Entry 9CAA (electron microscopy, 4.04 A resolution (low resolution: residue-level contacts below are approximate; hydrogen-bond / salt-bridge calls are withheld)); this record covers chains U and Y of the 20 polymer chains in the assembly.

# Chain U
Molecule: Histone H3.2
Organism: Xenopus laevis
UniProtKB: P84233 (H32_XENLA); residues 1-135 here correspond to UniProt positions 2-136 (UniProt number = residue number + 1)
Amino-acid sequence (135 residues; numbered 1 to 135; the number before each row is that of its first residue):
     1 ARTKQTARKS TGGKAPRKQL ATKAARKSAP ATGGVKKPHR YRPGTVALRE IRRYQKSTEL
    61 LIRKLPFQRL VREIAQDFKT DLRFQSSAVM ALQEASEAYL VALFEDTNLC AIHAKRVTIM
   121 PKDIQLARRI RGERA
Disordered / not traced: 1-36, 135
Differences from the reference sequence: variant Ala102 (Gly103 in P84233)
Curated features (UniProtKB/Swiss-Prot):
  - modified residue: Arg2 (Asymmetric dimethylarginine), Thr3 (Phosphothreonine), Lys4 (Allysine), Gln5 (5-glutamyl dopamine), Thr6 (Phosphothreonine), Arg8 (Citrulline), Lys9 (N6,N6,N6-trimethyllysine), Ser10 (ADP-ribosylserine), Thr11 (Phosphothreonine), Lys14 (N6-(2-hydroxyisobutyryl)lysine), Arg17 (Asymmetric dimethylarginine), Lys18 (N6-(2-hydroxyisobutyryl)lysine), Lys23 (N6-(2-hydroxyisobutyryl)lysine), Arg26 (Citrulline), Lys27 (N6,N6,N6-trimethyllysine), Ser28 (ADP-ribosylserine), Lys36 (N6,N6,N6-trimethyllysine), Lys37 (N6-methyllysine), Tyr41 (Phosphotyrosine), Lys56 (N6,N6,N6-trimethyllysine) and 8 more in UniProt
  - lipidation: Cys110 (S-palmitoyl cysteine)

# Chain Y
Molecule: 285-nt DNA strand
Sequence (285 nucleotides; row label = number of the first residue in the row; numbers below 1 keep their minus sign (DA-179 is residue -179)):
  -179 ATCGAAGGGC GCCTATATAA GGGGGTGGGG GCGCGTTCGT CCTCCCTCTC CTCGCGGCGC
  -119 GAGTTTCAGG CAGCGCTGCG TCCTGCTGCG CACGTGGGAA GCCCTGCTGG AGAATCCCGG
   -59 TGCGCAGGCC GCTCAATTGG TCGTAGACAG CTCTAGCACC GCTTAAACGC AGCTACGCGC
     1 TGTCCCCCGC GTTTTAACCG CCAAGGGGAT TACTCCCTAG TCTCCAGGCA GCTGTCAGAT
    61 ATGTACATCC TGTGATCCCC GGGTACCGAG CTCGAATTCA CTGGC
Disordered / not traced: -179 to -77, 77-105

# Chain U / chain Y interface
Pairs across the interface (22):
  Arg40(U) - DG-8(Y)
  Arg40(U) - DC70(Y)
  Tyr41(U) - DC69(Y)
  Tyr41(U) - DC70(Y)
  Arg42(U) - DA-5(Y)
  Arg42(U) - DC70(Y)
  Pro43(U) - DA-5(Y)
  Thr45(U) - DC69(Y)
  Thr45(U) - DC70(Y)
  Arg72(U) - DC-23(Y)
  Arg83(U) - DG-24(Y)
  Arg83(U) - DC-23(Y)
  Phe84(U) - DG-24(Y)
  Phe84(U) - DC-23(Y)
  Gln85(U) - DG-24(Y)
  Ser86(U) - DG-24(Y)
  Arg116(U) - DG-3(Y)
  Arg116(U) - DC-2(Y)
  Val117(U) - DG-3(Y)
  Thr118(U) - DC-4(Y)
  Thr118(U) - DG-3(Y)
  Met120(U) - DC-2(Y)
Also at the interface, not in a pair above, chain U (18 interface residues in all): His39, Gln68, Lys115, Lys122
Also at the interface, not in a pair above, chain Y (11 interface residues in all): DT-6, DT71

# In short
18 residues of chain U and 11 residues of chain Y are in contact.
Here chain U is Histone H3.2 (Xenopus laevis) and chain Y is a 285-nt DNA strand. Entry 9CAA (Cryo-EM
structure of human SRCAP-nucleosome complex in the pre-engaged state (composite structure)) was determined by
electron microscopy.
